PDB entry 3PP0 | X-ray diffraction, 2.25 A resolution | chain A

[Chain A]
Molecule: Receptor tyrosine-protein kinase erbB-2
From: Homo sapiens
Notes: EC 2.7.10.1; fragment: kinase domain, residues 706-1009
UniProtKB: P04626 (ERBB2_HUMAN); numbering as in UniProt (aligned over 706-1009)
Amino-acid sequence (338 residues; row label = number of the first residue in the row):
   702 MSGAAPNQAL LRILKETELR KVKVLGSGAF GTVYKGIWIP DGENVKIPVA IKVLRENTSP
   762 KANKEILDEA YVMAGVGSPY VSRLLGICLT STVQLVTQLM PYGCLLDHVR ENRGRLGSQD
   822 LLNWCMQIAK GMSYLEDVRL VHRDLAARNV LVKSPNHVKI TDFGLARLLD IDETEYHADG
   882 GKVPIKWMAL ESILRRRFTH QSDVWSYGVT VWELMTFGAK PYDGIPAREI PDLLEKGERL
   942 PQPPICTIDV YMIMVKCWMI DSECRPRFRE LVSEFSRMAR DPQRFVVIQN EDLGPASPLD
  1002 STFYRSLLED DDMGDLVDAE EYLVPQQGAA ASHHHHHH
Unresolved in the structure: 702-705, 880-881, 994-1039
Sequence notes: engineered mutation A706 (Met in P04626), L711 (Gln in P04626), L712 (Met in P04626)
Small-molecule neighbours: 03Q (2-{2-[4-({5-chloro-6-[3-(trifluoromethyl)phenoxy]pyridin-3-yl}amino)-5H-pyrrolo[3,2-d]pyrimidin-5-yl]ethoxy}ethanol): L726, S728, G729, V734, A751, I752, K753, E770, A771, M774, S783, R784, L785, L796, V797, T798, Q799, L800, M801, G804, C805, R849, N850, L852, T862, D863, F864
UniProt features mapped onto this chain:
  - active site: D845 (Proton acceptor)
  - binding site (ATP): L726 to V734, K753
  - modified residue: Y877 (Phosphotyrosine)
  - natural variant: A710 (A710V: In VSCN2), L755 (L755P: In LNCR; uncertain significance), M774 (M774MAYVM: In LNCR; uncertain significance), G776 (G776S: In GASC; uncertain significance), S779 (S779SVGS: In LNCR; uncertain significance), N857 (N857S: In OC; uncertain significance), E914 (E914K: In GLM; uncertain significance)
From the paper describing this entry:
  - self-association interface (contacts with another copy of this molecule): P761 to A775, L790 to S792
  - binding site for 03Q: E770, M774, S783, L785, L796, M801, T862, F864
  - specificity-determining residues: S783 (proposed by the authors, not directly observed)
  - conformationally variable residues (loop rearrangement): G727 to A730

[Summary]
Chain A binds compound 03Q. From UniProt: active-site residue D845 and 10 ATP-binding residues. From the
paper: a binding site for 03Q at E770, M774 and S783 among others; the specificity determinant S783.
Chain A is Receptor tyrosine-protein kinase erbB-2 (Homo sapiens); the structure, Crystal Structure of the
Kinase domain of Human HER2 (erbB2), was determined by X-ray diffraction, deposited together with 3POZ.
